Entry 6S3C (X-ray diffraction, 2.00 A resolution); this record covers chains A and P.

[Chain A]
Name: 14-3-3 protein sigma
From: Homo sapiens
UniProtKB: P31947 (1433S_HUMAN); numbering as in UniProt (aligned over 1-248)
Sequence (253 residues; row label = number of the first residue in the row; numbers below 1 keep their minus sign (Gly-4 is residue -4)):
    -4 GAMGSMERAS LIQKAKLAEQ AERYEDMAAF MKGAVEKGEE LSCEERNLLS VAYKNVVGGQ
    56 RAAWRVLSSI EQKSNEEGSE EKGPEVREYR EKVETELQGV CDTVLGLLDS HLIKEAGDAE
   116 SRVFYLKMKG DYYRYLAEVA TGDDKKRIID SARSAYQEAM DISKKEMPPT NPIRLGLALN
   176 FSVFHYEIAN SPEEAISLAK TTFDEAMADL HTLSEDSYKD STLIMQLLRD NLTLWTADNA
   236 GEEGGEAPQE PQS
Unresolved in the structure: 71-77, 232-248
Sequence notes: expression tag (-4 to 0)
Swiss-Prot annotation at these positions:
  - site (Interaction with phosphoserine on interacting protein): Arg56, Arg129
  - modified residue (Phosphoserine): Ser5, Ser74, Ser248
Ion coordination: Mg2+: Glu35, Glu110, Glu188
Small-molecule neighbours: KDK (4-phenyl-5-(piperidin-4-ylmethyl)thiophene-2-carboximidamide): Glu14, Cys38, Glu39, Asn42, Leu43, Val46, Asp215

[Chain P]
Name: p53pT387
Sequence (12 residues; row label = number of the first residue in the row):
   382 KLMFKTEGPD SD
Unresolved in the structure: 392-393
Modified residues: Thr387 (phosphothreonine; TPO)

[Chain A / chain P interface]
Contacting residue pairs (30; chain A residue first):
  Lys49(A) with Thr387(P); Glu388(P), hydrogen bond (side chain-backbone); Pro390(P), hydrogen bond (side chain-backbone)
  Asn50(A) with Pro390(P); Asp391(P)
  Arg56(A) with Met384(P); Thr387(P)
  Arg60(A) with Lys382(P); Met384(P)
  Lys122(A) with Glu388(P), salt bridge
  Arg129(A) with Thr387(P)
  Tyr130(A) with Thr387(P)
  Gly171(A) with Glu388(P)
  Leu174(A) with Lys386(P); Thr387(P); Glu388(P)
  Asn175(A) with Thr387(P); Glu388(P), hydrogen bond (side chain-backbone)
  Val178(A) with Phe385(P), hydrophobic; Lys386(P); Thr387(P)
  Tyr181(A) with Phe385(P), hydrophobic
  Glu182(A) with Lys382(P), salt bridge; Phe385(P)
  Leu222(A) with Lys386(P)
  Asp225(A) with Lys386(P), salt bridge
  Asn226(A) with Phe385(P); Lys386(P), hydrogen bond (side chain-backbone)
  Leu229(A) with Phe385(P), hydrophobic
  Trp230(A) with Phe385(P)
Also at the interface, not in a pair above, chain A (21 interface residues in all): Val46, Gly53, Glu133
Also at the interface, not in a pair above, chain P (10 interface residues in all): Leu383, Gly389

[Overview]
21 residues of chain A face 10 of chain P across their interface; the contacts include 4 hydrogen bonds and 3
salt bridges. Polar contacts include Lys122(A)-Glu388(P), Glu182(A)-Lys382(P) and Asp225(A)-Lys386(P). Bound
to chain A: compound KDK. Glu35(A), Glu110(A) and Glu188(A) form the Mg2+ site.
Here chain A is 14-3-3 protein sigma (Homo sapiens) and chain P is p53pT387. Entry 6S3C (Fragment AZ-019
binding at the p53pT387/14-3-3 sigma interface) was determined by X-ray diffraction together with 6R5L, 6RHC,
6RJL, 6RJQ, 6RJZ, 6RK8 and 24 further entries from the same study.
